PDB entry 7TXG | X-ray diffraction, 1.90 A resolution | chains A and D of the 4 polymer chains in the assembly

== Chain A (and D) ==
Protein: Fructose-1,6-bisphosphatase
Source organism: Francisella tularensis
Notes: chain D of this document is another copy of the same molecule, construct and numbering; everything in this record applies to it too
UniProtKB: A0A0E2ZJY0 (A0A0E2ZJY0_FRATU); residue numbers follow UniProt; this construct covers 1-328
Chain sequence (348 residues; row label = number of the first residue in the row; numbers below 1 keep their minus sign (Met-19 is residue -19)):
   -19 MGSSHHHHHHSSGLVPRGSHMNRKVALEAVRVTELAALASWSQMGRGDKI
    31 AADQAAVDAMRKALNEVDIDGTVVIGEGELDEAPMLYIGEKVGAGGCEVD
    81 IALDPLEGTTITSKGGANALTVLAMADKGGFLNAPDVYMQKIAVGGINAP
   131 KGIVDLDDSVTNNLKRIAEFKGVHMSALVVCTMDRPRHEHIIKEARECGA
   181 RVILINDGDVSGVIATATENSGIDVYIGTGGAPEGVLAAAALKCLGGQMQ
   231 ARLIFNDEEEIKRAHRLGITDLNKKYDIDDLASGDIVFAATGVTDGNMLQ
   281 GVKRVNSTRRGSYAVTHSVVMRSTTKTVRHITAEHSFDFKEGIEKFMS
Disordered / not traced: -19 to 0 (chain D: -19 to 0, 63-64)
Differences from the reference sequence: initiating methionine (-19); expression tag (-18 to 0)
Ion coordination: Mn2+: Asp84, Leu86
From the paper describing this entry:
  - binding site for phosphate ion: Arg165, Arg167
  - conformationally variable residues (order/disorder transition): Gly56 to Met65
  - mutagenesis - T89S: decreased catalytic activity (citing earlier work)
  - mutagenesis - T89A: abolished catalytic activity (citing earlier work)
  - catalytic residues: Gly88 to Lys94 (proposed by the authors, not directly observed)

== Chain A / chain D interface ==
Contacting residue pairs (63):
  Asn2(A) - Asp48(D)
  Arg3(A) - Arg11(D)  hydrogen bond (backbone-side chain)
  Arg3(A) - Leu15(D)
  Arg3(A) - Glu46(D)  salt bridge
  Lys4(A) - Glu8(D)
  Lys4(A) - Val47(D)
  Lys4(A) - Asp48(D)
  Leu7(A) - Leu7(D)
  Leu7(A) - Val10(D)  hydrophobic
  Glu8(A) - Lys4(D)
  Glu8(A) - Leu7(D)
  Arg11(A) - Arg3(D)  hydrogen bond (side chain-backbone)
  Arg11(A) - Leu7(D)
  Arg11(A) - Arg309(D)
  Glu14(A) - Arg309(D)  salt bridge
  Glu46(A) - Arg3(D)  salt bridge
  Val47(A) - Lys4(D)
  Asp48(A) - Lys4(D)
  Gly126(A) - Arg289(D)
  Ile127(A) - Thr288(D)
  Ile127(A) - Arg289(D)  hydrogen bond (backbone-backbone)
  Ile127(A) - Arg290(D)
  Ile127(A) - Gly291(D)
  Ala197(A) - Arg289(D)
  Glu199(A) - Arg289(D)  salt bridge
  Thr288(A) - Ile127(D)
  Thr288(A) - Asn128(D)
  Arg289(A) - Gly126(D)
  Arg289(A) - Ile127(D)  hydrogen bond (backbone-backbone)
  Arg289(A) - Ala197(D)  hydrogen bond (side chain-backbone)
  Arg289(A) - Glu199(D)  salt bridge
  Arg290(A) - Ile127(D)
  Arg290(A) - Lys306(D)  hydrogen bond (side chain-backbone)
  Arg290(A) - Val308(D)
  Thr305(A) - Ser316(D)
  Lys306(A) - Arg290(D)  hydrogen bond (backbone-side chain)
  Lys306(A) - Ser316(D)
  Thr307(A) - Glu314(D)
  Val308(A) - Arg290(D)
  Val308(A) - Thr312(D)
  Val308(A) - Ala313(D)
  Val308(A) - Glu314(D)  hydrogen bond (backbone-backbone)
  Arg309(A) - Arg11(D)
  Arg309(A) - Glu14(D)  salt bridge
  Arg309(A) - Ile311(D)
  Arg309(A) - Thr312(D)
  Arg309(A) - Ala313(D)
  His310(A) - His310(D)
  His310(A) - Ile311(D)
  His310(A) - Thr312(D)  hydrogen bond (backbone-backbone)
  His310(A) - Glu314(D)  salt bridge
  Ile311(A) - Arg309(D)
  Ile311(A) - His310(D)
  Ile311(A) - Ile311(D)  hydrophobic
  Thr312(A) - Val308(D)
  Thr312(A) - Arg309(D)
  Thr312(A) - His310(D)  hydrogen bond (backbone-backbone)
  Ala313(A) - Val308(D)
  Ala313(A) - Arg309(D)
  Glu314(A) - Thr307(D)
  Glu314(A) - Val308(D)  hydrogen bond (backbone-backbone)
  Glu314(A) - His310(D)  salt bridge
  Ser316(A) - Thr305(D)
Also at the interface, not in a pair above, chain A (36 interface residues in all): Ala6, Val10, Asn128, Thr198, Leu225, Gly291, Tyr293, His315
Also at the interface, not in a pair above, chain D (35 interface residues in all): Thr198, Leu225, Tyr293, His315

== Overview ==
36 residues of chain A and 35 residues of chain D are in contact, with 11 hydrogen bonds and 8 salt bridges.
Polar pairs include Arg3(A)-Glu46(D), Glu14(A)-Arg309(D) and Glu199(A)-Arg289(D). Asp84(A) and Leu86(A) form
the Mn2+ site. The paper reports the catalytic residue Gly88(A); T89S of chain A reduces catalytic activity.
Chain A and chain D are both Fructose-1,6-bisphosphatase (Francisella tularensis); the structure, Structure of
the Class II Fructose-1,6-Bisphosphatase from Francisella tularensis with native Mn++ divalent cation and
partially ..., was determined by X-ray diffraction (same publication as 7TXA, 7TXB, 8G5W and 8G5X).
